Entry 6J5T (electron microscopy, 3.40 A resolution); this record covers chains E and F of the 15 polymer chains in the assembly.

== Chain E ==
Molecule: Protein kinase superfamily protein
Source organism: Arabidopsis thaliana
UniProt: Q9SVY5 (Q9SVY5_ARATH); residue numbers follow UniProt; this construct covers 1-351
Amino-acid sequence (351 residues; each row starts with the number of its first residue):
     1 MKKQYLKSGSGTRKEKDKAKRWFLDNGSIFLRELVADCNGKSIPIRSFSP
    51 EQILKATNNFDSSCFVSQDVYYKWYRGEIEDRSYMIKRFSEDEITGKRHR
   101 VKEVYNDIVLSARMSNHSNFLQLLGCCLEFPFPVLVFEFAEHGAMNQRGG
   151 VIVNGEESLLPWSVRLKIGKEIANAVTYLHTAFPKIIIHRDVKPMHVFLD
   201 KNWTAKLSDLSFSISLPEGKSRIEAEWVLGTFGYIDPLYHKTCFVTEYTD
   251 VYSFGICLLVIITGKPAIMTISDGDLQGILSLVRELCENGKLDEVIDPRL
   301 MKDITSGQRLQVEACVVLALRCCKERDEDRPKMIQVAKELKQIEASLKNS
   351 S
Unresolved in the structure: 1-16, 155-158, 348-351
Ligand contacts:
  - uridine-5'-monophosphate (U5P), molecule 1: D69, V70, K193, F212, G230, T231
  - uridine-5'-monophosphate (U5P), molecule 2: Y71, H99, R100, W227

== Chain F ==
Molecule: Disease resistance RPP13-like protein 4
Source organism: Arabidopsis thaliana
UniProt: Q38834 (R13L4_ARATH); residues 1-852 here = UniProt positions 1-852
Amino-acid sequence (852 residues; each row starts with the number of its first residue):
     1 MVDAVVTVFLEKTLNILEEKGRTVSDYRKQLEDLQSELKYMQSFLKDAER
    51 QKRTNETLRTLVADLRELVYEAEDILVDCQLADGDDGNEQRSSNAWLSRL
   101 HPARVPLQYKKSKRLQEINERITKIKSQVEPYFEFITPSNVGRDNGTDRW
   151 SSPVYDHTQVVGLEGDKRKIKEWLFRSNDSQLLIMAFVGMGGLGKTTIAQ
   201 EVFNDKEIEHRFERRIWVSVSQTFTEEQIMRSILRNLGDASVGDDIGTLL
   251 RKIQQYLLGKRYLIVMDDVWDKNLSWWDKIYQGLPRGQGGSVIVTTRSES
   301 VAKRVQARDDKTHRPELLSPDNSWLLFCNVAFAANDGTCERPELEDVGKE
   351 IVTKCKGLPLTIKAVGGLLLCKDHVYHEWRRIAEHFQDELRGNTSETDNV
   401 MSSLQLSYDELPSHLKSCILTLSLYPEDCVIPKQQLVHGWIGEGFVMWRN
   451 GRSATESGEDCFSGLTNRCLIEVVDKTYSGTIITCKIHDMVRDLVIDIAK
   501 KDSFSNPEGLNCRHLGISGNFDEKQIKVNHKLRGVVSTTKTGEVNKLNSD
   551 LAKKFTDCKYLRVLDISKSIFDAPLSEILDEIASLQHLACLSLSNTHPLI
   601 QFPRSMEDLHNLQILDASYCQNLKQLQPCIVLFKKLLVLDMTNCGSLECF
   651 PKGIGSLVKLEVLLGFKPARSNNGCKLSEVKNLTNLRKLGLSLTRGDQIE
   701 EEELDSLINLSKLMSISINCYDSYGDDLITKIDALTPPHQLHELSLQFYP
   751 GKSSPSWLSPHKLPMLRYMSICSGNLVKMQEPFWGNENTHWRIEGLMLSS
   801 LSDLDMDWEVLQQSMPYLRTVTANWCPELESFAIEDVGFRGGVWMKTPLH
   851 RT
Unresolved in the structure: 1-4, 81-106, 139-147, 848-852
Ligand contacts: 2'-deoxyadenosine 5'-triphosphate (DTP): R149, Q159, V160, V161, L163, M190, G191, G192, L193, G194, K195, T196, T197, R297, L326, P359, L360, K363

== How chain E and chain F interact ==
Pairs across the interface (60; chain E residue first):
  F23(E) with H597(F); P598(F), hydrophobic; I600(F), hydrophobic; N622(F)
  L24(E) with D572(F); H597(F)
  G27(E) with H597(F)
  S28(E) with I570(F); H597(F), hydrogen bond (backbone-side chain)
  L31(E) with S569(F); I570(F), hydrophobic; N595(F); H597(F)
  R32(E) with V544(F); I570(F)
  V35(E) with G542(F); V544(F), hydrophobic; K568(F)
  A36(E) with G542(F), hydrogen bond (backbone-backbone)
  N39(E) with T541(F), hydrogen bond; G542(F); K568(F), hydrogen bond
  G40(E) with N595(F); Y619(F)
  K41(E) with Y619(F), hydrogen bond
  S42(E) with Y619(F); N643(F)
  I43(E) with Q621(F); Y721(F)
  P44(E) with Q621(F); N643(F)
  I45(E) with Q621(F), hydrogen bond (backbone-side chain); G645(F); S646(F)
  R46(E) with G645(F), hydrogen bond (side chain-backbone); S646(F)
  S47(E) with K624(F); S646(F)
  D81(E) with Y724(F)
  R82(E) with T694(F); R695(F); D722(F), salt bridge; Y724(F)
  S115(E) with Y721(F)
  N116(E) with S773(F), hydrogen bond (backbone-side chain); S800(F)
  L123(E) with Y721(F), hydrogen bond (backbone-side chain)
  L124(E) with D722(F)
  N174(E) with F839(F)
  T177(E) with W825(F); F839(F)
  Y178(E) with W825(F), hydrophobic
  T181(E) with W825(F); F839(F)
  A182(E) with W825(F), hydrophobic
  I334(E) with F839(F), hydrophobic
  A337(E) with F839(F), hydrophobic
  K338(E) with F839(F)
  K341(E) with P827(F), hydrogen bond (side chain-backbone); E830(F)
Also at the interface, not in a pair above, chain E (35 interface residues in all): H117, S118, Q122
Also at the interface, not in a pair above, chain F (39 interface residues in all): E543, K546, A573, P574, T596, N719, S723, F748, S802, D836

== In short ==
Chain E and chain F form an interface of 35 and 39 residues respectively, with 10 hydrogen bonds and 1 salt
bridge. Polar contacts include R82(E)-D722(F), S28(E)-H597(F) and N39(E)-T541(F). Chain E binds
uridine-5'-monophosphate. Ligands of chain F: 2'-deoxyadenosine 5'-triphosphate.
Here chain E is Protein kinase superfamily protein and chain F is Disease resistance RPP13-like protein 4,
both from Arabidopsis thaliana. Entry 6J5T (Reconstitution and structure of a plant NLR resistosome conferring
immunity) was determined by electron microscopy together with 6J6I from the same study.
